9CHL - chains C and I of the 6 polymer chains in the assembly; structure by X-ray diffraction, 2.40 A resolution.

[Chain C]
Molecule: Antitoxin HigA
Source organism: Proteus vulgaris
Reference sequence: Q7A224 (HIGA_PROVU); residue numbers follow UniProt; this construct covers 1-104
Chain sequence (104 residues; each row starts with the number of its first residue):
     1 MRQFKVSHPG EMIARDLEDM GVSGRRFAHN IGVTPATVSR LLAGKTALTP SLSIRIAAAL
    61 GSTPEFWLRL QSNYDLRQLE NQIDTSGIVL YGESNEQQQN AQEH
Not modelled in the structure: 103-104
Modified positions: Mse1 (selenomethionine; parent Met); Mse12 (selenomethionine; parent Met); Mse20 (selenomethionine; parent Met)
From the paper describing this entry:
  - binding site for the 21-nt DNA strand: Thr34, Ala36, Thr37, Arg40
  - specificity-determining residues: Arg40
  - binding site for the 21-nt DNA strand (chain I): Ser23, Thr34, Ser39, Arg40, Lys45
  - binding site for the 21-nt DNA strand: Thr37

[Chain I]
Molecule: 21-nt DNA strand
Sequence (21 nucleotides; numbered 1 to 21; the number before each row is that of its first residue):
     1 GTATTACACA CCATGTAATA C

[Chain C / chain I interface]
Pairs across the interface (13):
  Val33(C) with DG15(I), phosphate contact
  Thr34(C) with DG15(I), hydrogen bond to the phosphate; DT16(I), base contact
  Ala36(C) with DT16(I), base contact
  Thr37(C) with DT14(I), sugar contact; DG15(I), hydrogen bond to the phosphate
  Arg40(C) with DT14(I), base contact; DG15(I), hydrogen bond to the base
  Thr46(C) with DA13(I), phosphate contact
  Ala47(C) with DA13(I), hydrogen bond to the phosphate
  Thr49(C) with DA13(I), phosphate contact; DT14(I), hydrogen bond to the phosphate
  Leu52(C) with DT14(I), phosphate contact
Other interface residues (no listed pair), chain C (11 interface residues in all): Lys45, Ser51
Other interface residues (no listed pair), chain I (5 interface residues in all): DA17

[Summary]
The interface between chain C and chain I involves 11 residues on one side and 5 on the other, with 5 hydrogen
bonds. Among the polar pairs are Arg40(C)-DG15(I), Thr34(C)-DG15(I) and Thr37(C)-DG15(I). The paper reports a
binding site for the 21-nt DNA strand (chain I) at Ser23(C), Thr34(C) and Ser39(C) among others; a binding
site for the 21-nt DNA strand at Thr34(C), Ala36(C) and Thr37(C) among others.
Here chain C is Antitoxin HigA (Proteus vulgaris) and chain I is a 21-nt DNA strand. Entry 9CHL (P. vulgaris
tetrameric HigBA- operator 2 DNA) was determined by X-ray diffraction (same publication as 9CHN).
